6DFL - chains A and B; structure by X-ray diffraction, 2.40 A resolution.

# Chain A
Name: Lipopolysaccharide core heptose(I) kinase RfaP
Organism: Pseudomonas aeruginosa
Notes: EC 2.7.1.-, 2.7.10.2
Reference sequence: Q9HUF7 (RFAP_PSEAE); residue numbers follow UniProt; this construct covers 2-259
Chain sequence (259 residues; each row starts with the number of its first residue):
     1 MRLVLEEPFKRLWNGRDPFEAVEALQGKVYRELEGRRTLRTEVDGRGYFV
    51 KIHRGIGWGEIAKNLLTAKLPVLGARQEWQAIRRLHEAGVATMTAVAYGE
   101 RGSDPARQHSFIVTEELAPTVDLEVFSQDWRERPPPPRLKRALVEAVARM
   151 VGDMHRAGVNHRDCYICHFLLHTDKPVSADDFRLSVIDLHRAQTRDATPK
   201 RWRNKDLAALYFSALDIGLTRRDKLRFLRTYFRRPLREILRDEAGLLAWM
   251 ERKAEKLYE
Not modelled in the structure: 55-72
Construct notes: initiating methionine (1)
Modified positions: Mse1 (selenomethionine); Mse93, Mse150, Mse154, Mse250 (selenomethionine; parent Met)
Ligand contacts: G9S (S-[2-({N-[(2S)-2-hydroxy-3,3-dimethyl-4-(phosphonooxy)butanoyl]-beta-alanyl}amino)ethyl] hexadecanethioate): L123, S127, W130, L143, V144, V147, I166, L210, Y211, A214, I217, L219, R221, K224, L225, F227, L228, L240, L247, Mse250, E251
Curated features (UniProtKB/Swiss-Prot):
  - active site: D163
  - modified residue (Phosphotyrosine): Y30, Y48, Y98, Y165, Y211, Y231, Y258
  - mutagenesis: K51 (K51A: Loss of activity, cannot complement a deletion mutant), K69 (K69A/R: Loss of protein-tyrosine kinase activity), V147 (V147W: Loss of activity, cannot complement a deletion mutant), H161 (H161A: Loss of activity, cannot complement a deletion mutant), D163 (D163A: Loss of activity, cannot complement a deletion mutant. Loss of protein-tyrosine kinase activity; D163E: Loss of protein-tyrosine kinase activity), Y165 (Y165A: Loss of activity, cannot complement a deletion mutant), H168 (H168A: Loss of activity, cannot complement a deletion mutant), D188 (D188N: Loss of activity, cannot complement a deletion mutant), R191 (R191A: Loss of activity, cannot complement a deletion mutant)
Reported in the primary citation:
  - contacts within the chain: K51-E78, H161-D206 (backbone contact)
  - catalytic residues: K51, D188
  - catalytic residues: H168 (proposed by the authors, not directly observed)
  - conformationally variable residues (order/disorder transition): R54 to V72
  - mutagenesis - K51A, V147W, V147W/A214F, H161A, D163A, Y165A, H168A, D188N, R191A, R221E/R222E/R226E/R229E/R237E: abolished growth
  - mutagenesis - K69A (4-fold), E78A (MIC < 0.04 mM EDTA), R222E/R226E (16-fold): decreased growth in response to EDTA
  - mutagenesis - R162A, R222A/R226A, R222E, R226E: unchanged growth in response to EDTA
  - mutagenesis - S127L, T198A, L219W, R226A, L228A, L228W: unchanged growth
  - mutagenesis - V147L, A214L, A214W, R222A, R222E/R226E/R237E: decreased growth
  - mutagenesis - V147W, R221E/R222E/R226E/R229E/R237E, R222E/R226E, R222E/R226E/R237E: decreased stability
  - binding site for G9S: S127, L143, V147, A214, L219, L228

# Chain B
Name: Acyl carrier protein
Organism: Escherichia coli
Reference sequence: B7MJ81 (ACP_ECO45); residues 2-73 here correspond to UniProt positions 3-74 (UniProt number = residue number + 1)
Chain sequence (72 residues; row label = number of the first residue in the row):
     2 TIEERVKKIIGEQLGVKQEEVTNNASFVEDLGADSLDTVELVMALEEEFD
    52 TEIPDEEAEKITTVQAAIDYIN
Modified positions: Mse44 (selenomethionine; parent Met)
Covalent attachments: compound G9S linked to S36
Curated features (UniProtKB/Swiss-Prot):
  - modified residue: S36 (O-(pantetheine 4'-phosphoryl)serine)
Reported in the primary citation:
  - binding site for G9S: S36
  - post-translational modification sites: S36

# How chain A and chain B interact
Contacting residue pairs (27; chain A residue first):
  P137(A) - D51(B)
  P137(A) - T52(B)
  P137(A) - E53(B)
  R138(A) - D51(B)  salt bridge
  K140(A) - E53(B)  salt bridge
  R141(A) - E47(B)  hydrogen bond (side chain-backbone)
  R141(A) - T52(B)  hydrogen bond (side chain-backbone)
  T220(A) - E53(B)
  T220(A) - D56(B)
  R221(A) - D56(B)  salt bridge
  R221(A) - E60(B)  salt bridge
  R222(A) - V40(B)
  R222(A) - V43(B)
  R222(A) - Mse44(B)
  R222(A) - E47(B)  salt bridge
  R222(A) - I54(B)  hydrogen bond (side chain-backbone)
  R222(A) - P55(B)
  R222(A) - D56(B)  salt bridge
  R222(A) - A59(B)
  D223(A) - E53(B)
  L225(A) - V40(B)  hydrophobic
  R226(A) - Mse44(B)
  R226(A) - E47(B)  salt bridge
  R226(A) - E48(B)  salt bridge
  R237(A) - D35(B)  salt bridge
  R237(A) - L37(B)
  L240(A) - L37(B)  hydrophobic
Interface residues without a listed pair, chain A (15 interface residues in all): G218, R229, L236
Interface residues without a listed pair, chain B (17 interface residues in all): D38, E41
The authors on this interface:
  - interface residues, chain A: K140(A), R141(A), R221(A), R222(A), R226(A), R229(A), R237(A)
  - interface residues, chain B: D35(B), E41(B), E47(B), E48(B), E53(B), D56(B)

# Summary
15 residues of chain A face 17 of chain B across their interface, with 3 hydrogen bonds and 9 salt bridges.
Among the polar pairs are R138(A)-D51(B), K140(A)-E53(B) and R221(A)-D56(B). From the paper: catalytic
residues K51(A), D188(A) and H168(A); K51A, V147W and V147W/A214F of chain A, among others, abolish growth; 28
substitutions were tested in all.
Chain A is Lipopolysaccharide core heptose(I) kinase RfaP (Pseudomonas aeruginosa) and chain B is Acyl carrier
protein (Escherichia coli); the structure, WaaP in complex with acyl carrier protein, was determined by X-ray
diffraction.
